Entry 7PB1 (X-ray diffraction, 2.59 A resolution); this record covers chains A and B.

== Chain A ==
Molecule: Dehydrodolichyl diphosphate synthase complex subunit DHDDS
Source organism: Homo sapiens
Notes: EC 2.5.1.87
UniProt: Q86SQ9 (DHDDS_HUMAN); residues 1-333 here = UniProt positions 1-333
Sequence (340 residues; row label = number of the first residue in the row; numbers below 1 keep their minus sign (Gly-6 is residue -6)):
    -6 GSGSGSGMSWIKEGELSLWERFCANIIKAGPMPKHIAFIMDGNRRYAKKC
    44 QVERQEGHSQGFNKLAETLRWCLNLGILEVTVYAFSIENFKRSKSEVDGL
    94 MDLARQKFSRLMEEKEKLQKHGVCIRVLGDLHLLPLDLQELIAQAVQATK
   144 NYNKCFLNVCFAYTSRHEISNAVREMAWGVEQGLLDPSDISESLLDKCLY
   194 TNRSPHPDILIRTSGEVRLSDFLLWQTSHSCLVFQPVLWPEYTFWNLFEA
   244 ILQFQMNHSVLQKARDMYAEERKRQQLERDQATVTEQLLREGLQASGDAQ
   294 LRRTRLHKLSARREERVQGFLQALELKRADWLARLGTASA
Not modelled in the structure: -6 to 6, 327-333
Differences from the reference sequence: expression tag (-6 to 0)
Bound ions: Mg2+: Asp34 (together with Isopentyl S-Thiolodiphosphate, geranylgeranyl diphosphate)
Residues lining bound ligands:
  - geranylgeranyl diphosphate (GRG): Met33, Asp34, Gly35, Asn36, Arg37, Arg38, His51, Gly54, Phe55, Leu58, Tyr76, Ala77, Asn82, Arg85, Leu93, Leu96, Ala97, Lys100, Phe101, Leu104, Ile118, Leu150, Val152, Phe154
  - Isopentyl S-Thiolodiphosphate (ISY; 3-methylbut-3-enylsulfanyl(phosphonooxy)phosphinic acid): Ile32, Met33, Asp34, Tyr76, Ala77, Phe78, Ser79, Asn82, Arg85, Arg205, Arg211, Ser213
Curated features (UniProtKB/Swiss-Prot):
  - binding site ((2E,6E)-farnesyl diphosphate): Asp34, Gly35, Arg37, Arg38, Arg85
  - binding site (isopentenyl diphosphate): Asp34, Gly35, Arg37, Arg38, Arg85, Arg205, Arg211, Ser213
  - binding site (Mg(2+)): Asp34
  - natural variant: Arg37 (R37H: In DEDSM; uncertain significance), Lys42 (K42E: In RP59), Trp64 to Ala333 (deletion: In RP59), Asp95 (D95N: Found in a patient with progressive myoclonus epilepsy; uncertain significance), Arg205 (R205Q: Found in a patient with progressive myoclonus epilepsy; uncertain significance), Arg211 (R211Q: In DEDSM; uncertain significance)
  - mutagenesis: Trp12 (W12A: Markedly decreases phosphatidylinositol-mediated activation of cis-prenyltransferase activity resulting in products with longer chain length; when associated with A-15 and A-19), Phe15 (F15A: Markedly decreases phosphatidylinositol-mediated activation of cis-prenyltransferase activity resulting in products with longer chain length; when associated with A-12 and A-19), Ile19 (I19A: Markedly decreases phosphatidylinositol-mediated activation of cis-prenyltransferase activity resulting in products with longer chain length; when associated with A-12 and A-15), Asp34 (D34A/E/N: Strongly reduced cis-prenyltransferase activity), Arg38 (R38H: Strongly reduced cis-prenyltransferase activity), Glu106 to Glu109 (Affects chain elongation resulting in shorter products), Arg306 (R306A: Delays cell growth; when associated with A-313 and A-317), Phe313 (F313A: Delays cell growth; when associated with A-306 and A-317), Leu317 (L317A: Delays cell growth; when associated with A-306 and A-313)
What the authors report for this chain:
  - binding site for geranylgeranyl diphosphate: Arg37, Arg38, Arg85
  - binding site for Isopentyl S-Thiolodiphosphate: Arg205, Arg211, Ser213
  - Mg2+ coordination: Asp34
  - conformationally variable residues (order/disorder transition): Gly7
  - mutagenesis - W3A, W3F, W3L: unchanged growth
  - mutagenesis - W3R: abolished growth
  - mutagenesis - W3Q: decreased growth
  - mutagenesis - W3L: unchanged binding to MANT-O-GPP
  - mutagenesis - W3L: unchanged catalytic activity

== Chain B ==
Molecule: Dehydrodolichyl diphosphate synthase complex subunit NUS1
Source organism: Homo sapiens
Notes: EC 2.5.1.87
UniProt: Q96E22 (NGBR_HUMAN); numbering as in UniProt; present here: 73-159, 169-293
Sequence (219 residues; numbered 66 to 293; 9 numbers in that range are skipped by the numbering (no residue carries them; nothing is unmodelled there); the number before each row is that of its first residue):
    66 GSGSGSGRGGSCLAAAHHRMRWRADGRSLEKLPVHMGLVITEVEQEPSFS
   116 DIASLVVWCMAVGISYISVYDHQGIFKRNNSRLMDEILKQQQEL
   169 LGLDCSKDKDDQVLNCHLAVKVLSPEDGKADIVRAAQDFCQLVAQKQKRP
   219 TDLDVDTLASLLSSNGCPDPDLVLKFGPVDSTLGFLPWHIRLTEIVSLPS
   269 HLNISYEDFFSALRQYAACEQRLGK
Not modelled in the structure: 66-81, 108-110, 169-186
Differences from the reference sequence: expression tag (66-72)
Residues lining bound ligands: Isopentyl S-Thiolodiphosphate (ISY; 3-methylbut-3-enylsulfanyl(phosphonooxy)phosphinic acid): Leu260, Arg290, Leu291, Gly292, Lys293
Curated features (UniProtKB/Swiss-Prot):
  - motif: Arg290 to Gly292 (RXG motif)
  - binding site (isopentenyl diphosphate): Leu291, Gly292
  - glycosylation (N-linked (GlcNAc...) asparagine): Asn144, Asn271
  - natural variant: Gly91 (G91C: Found in a patient with Parkinson's disease), Val104 to Lys293 (deletion: Found in a patient with progressive myoclonus epilepsy), Leu210 (deletion), Arg290 (R290H: In CDG1AA)
  - mutagenesis: His100 (H100A: 3.5-fold reduction in catalytic activity and no marked change in affinity for FPP and IPP), Gly196 (G196A: Decreases binding to DHDDS), Lys197 (K197A: Decreases binding to DHDDS), Ile200 (I200A: Disrupts NUS1-DHDDS heterodimerization), Leu226 (L226A: Disrupts NUS1-DHDDS heterodimerization), Leu230 (L230A: Disrupts NUS1-DHDDS heterodimerization), Gly252 (G252A: Disrupts NUS1-DHDDS heterodimerization), Phe253 (F253A: Disrupts NUS1-DHDDS heterodimerization), Pro255 (P255A: Disrupts NUS1-DHDDS heterodimerization), Gly292 (G292A: Almost complete loss of catalytic activity), Lys293 (K293KA: Almost complete loss of catalytic activity; Almost complete loss of catalytic activity)
What the authors report for this chain:
  - binding site for Isopentyl S-Thiolodiphosphate: Arg290, Gly292
  - binding site for geranylgeranyl diphosphate: Arg290
  - conformationally variable residues (side-chain flip): Arg290
  - disease-associated variants - R290H: decreased catalytic activity (citing earlier work)

== Chain A / chain B interface ==
Contacting residue pairs (85):
  Arg37(A) with Lys293(B), hydrogen bond (side chain-backbone)
  Arg38(A) with Arg290(B)
  Glu81(A) with Arg259(B), salt bridge; Gly292(B)
  Asn82(A) with Gly292(B), hydrogen bond (side chain-backbone)
  Lys84(A) with Leu291(B), hydrogen bond (side chain-backbone); Lys293(B)
  Arg85(A) with Gly292(B), hydrogen bond (side chain-backbone); Lys293(B)
  Arg159(A) with Val223(B); Asp237(B), salt bridge; Trp256(B), hydrogen bond (side chain-backbone); His257(B); Arg259(B)
  His160(A) with Val223(B)
  Ile162(A) with Trp256(B), hydrophobic
  Ser163(A) with Val223(B); Leu226(B)
  Val166(A) with Ala204(B), hydrophobic
  Arg167(A) with Pro218(B); Leu221(B)
  Ala170(A) with Phe207(B), hydrophobic; Cys208(B), hydrophobic; Pro218(B)
  Trp171(A) with Pro218(B)
  Val173(A) with Cys208(B)
  Glu174(A) with Pro218(B)
  Pro180(A) with Gln205(B); Cys208(B); Gln209(B)
  Ile183(A) with Val201(B), hydrophobic; Ala204(B), hydrophobic; Gln205(B), hydrogen bond (backbone-side chain); Cys208(B), hydrophobic
  Ser184(A) with Val201(B)
  Glu185(A) with Lys197(B); Val201(B)
  Leu188(A) with Ile200(B), hydrophobic
  Glu209(A) with Glu288(B); Arg290(B), salt bridge
  Val210(A) with Thr261(B); Glu262(B); Ile263(B), hydrogen bond (backbone-backbone)
  Arg211(A) with Leu260(B); Thr261(B); Glu262(B), salt bridge; Glu288(B), hydrogen bond (side chain-backbone); Gln289(B); Arg290(B)
  Leu212(A) with Ile258(B), hydrophobic; Arg259(B)
  Ser213(A) with Arg259(B), hydrogen bond (backbone-backbone)
  Asp214(A) with Arg259(B), hydrogen bond (backbone-backbone)
  Leu217(A) with Pro255(B); Trp256(B); Arg259(B)
  Trp218(A) with Lys197(B), hydrogen bond (backbone-side chain); Ile200(B), hydrophobic
  Thr220(A) with Thr250(B)
  Ser221(A) with Lys197(B), hydrogen bond; Ser249(B), hydrogen bond (backbone-side chain); Thr250(B), hydrogen bond (backbone-side chain); Leu251(B), hydrogen bond (backbone-backbone); Gly252(B), hydrogen bond (backbone-backbone)
  His222(A) with His137(B), hydrogen bond; Ser249(B)
  Ser223(A) with Asp248(B); Ser249(B), hydrogen bond (backbone-side chain)
  Cys224(A) with Asp248(B)
  Leu225(A) with Asp248(B), hydrogen bond (backbone-backbone); Thr250(B)
  Gln246(A) with Asp248(B), hydrogen bond
  Asn250(A) with Pro246(B); Val247(B); Asp248(B), hydrogen bond (side chain-backbone)
  Val253(A) with Val247(B), hydrophobic
  Leu254(A) with Val247(B), hydrophobic; Ser249(B); Leu251(B), hydrophobic
  Ala257(A) with His137(B), hydrogen bond (backbone-side chain); Leu251(B), hydrophobic
  Tyr261(A) with His137(B); Pro193(B), hydrophobic; Lys197(B)
  Gln268(A) with Glu194(B)
Interface residues without a listed pair, chain A (45 interface residues in all): Met169, His199, Arg265
Interface residues without a listed pair, chain B (43 interface residues in all): Ala198, Val211, Thr219, Asp222, Gln283
Interface features reported in the paper:
  - pairs named by the authors: Lys293(B)-Arg37(A), Lys293(B)-Arg85(A)

== Summary ==
45 residues of chain A and 43 residues of chain B are in contact, with 22 hydrogen bonds and 4 salt bridges.
Polar pairs include Glu81(A)-Arg259(B), Arg159(A)-Asp237(B) and Glu209(A)-Arg290(B). The paper describes
contacts between Lys293(B) and Arg37(A) and Lys293(B) and Arg85(A). The paper reports a binding site for
Isopentyl S-Thiolodiphosphate at Arg205(A), Arg211(A) and Arg290(B) among others; W3R of chain A abolishes
growth; 6 substitutions were tested in all.
Chain A is Dehydrodolichyl diphosphate synthase complex subunit DHDDS and chain B is Dehydrodolichyl
diphosphate synthase complex subunit NUS1, both from Homo sapiens; the structure, Structure of the human
heterotetrameric cis-prenyltransferase complex in complex with magnesium, GGPP and IsPP, was determined by
X-ray diffraction (same publication as 7PAX, 7PAY and 7PB0).
